PDB entry 3LOB | X-ray diffraction, 3.60 A resolution | chains C and R of the 7 polymer chains in the assembly

[Chain C]
Protein: Coat protein beta
Source organism: Flock house virus
Notes: EC 3.4.23.44
UniProtKB: P12870 (COAT_FHV); numbering as in UniProt (aligned over 1-363)
Chain sequence (363 residues; numbered 1 to 363; the number before each row is that of its first residue):
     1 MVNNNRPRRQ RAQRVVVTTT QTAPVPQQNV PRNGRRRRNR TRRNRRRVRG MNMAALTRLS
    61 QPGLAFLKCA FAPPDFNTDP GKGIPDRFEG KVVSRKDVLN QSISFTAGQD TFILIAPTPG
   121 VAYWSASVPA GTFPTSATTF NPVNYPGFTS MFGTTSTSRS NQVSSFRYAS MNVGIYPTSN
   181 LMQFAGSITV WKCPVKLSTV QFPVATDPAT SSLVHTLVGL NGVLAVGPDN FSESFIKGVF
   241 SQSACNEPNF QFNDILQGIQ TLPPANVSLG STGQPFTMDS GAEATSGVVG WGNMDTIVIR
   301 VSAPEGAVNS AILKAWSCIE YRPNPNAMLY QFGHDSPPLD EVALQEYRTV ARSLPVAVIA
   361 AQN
Not modelled in the structure: 1-54
Sequence notes: engineered mutation Asn161 (Asp in P12870), Asn221 (Asp in P12870), Asn249 (Asp in P12870), Gln251 (Glu in P12870), Gln257 (Glu in P12870)
Disulfides: Cys69-Cys318
Swiss-Prot annotation at these positions:
  - active site: Asp75
  - binding site (Ca(2+)): Gly273
  - site: Asn363 (Cleavage)
  - mutagenesis: Asn363 (N363A/D/T: Prevents maturation cleavage)
From the paper describing this entry:
  - mutagenesis - D249N/E251Q: unchanged stability
  - mutagenesis - D161N/D221N/E257Q: decreased stability

[Chain R]
Molecule: 8-nt RNA strand
Source organism: Spodoptera frugiperda
Sequence (8 nucleotides; each row starts with the number of its first residue; note: 1 number in that range is skipped by the numbering (no residue carries it; nothing is unmodelled there)):
     3 UUU
     7 AUCUX
Not modelled in the structure: 11
Modified / non-standard residues: P (2'-deoxy-N1,N2-propano guanosine monophosphate) at position 11

[How chain C and chain R interact]
Contacting residue pairs (7):
  Leu56(C) - U10(R)  phosphate contact
  Thr57(C) - C9(R)  sugar contact
  Gln61(C) - A7(R)  base contact
  Gln61(C) - U8(R)  base contact
  Leu64(C) - U8(R)  sugar contact
  Lys68(C) - C9(R)  salt bridge to the phosphate
  Phe76(C) - U8(R)  phosphate contact

[Overview]
The interface between chain C and chain R involves 6 residues on one side and 4 on the other; the contacts
include 1 salt bridge. Its one salt-bridged contact is Lys68(C)-C9(R). The paper reports that
D161N/D221N/E257Q of chain C reduce stability; D249N/E251Q of chain C leave stability unchanged.
Chain C is Coat protein beta (Flock house virus) and chain R is an 8-nt RNA strand (Spodoptera frugiperda);
the structure, Crystal Structure of Flock House Virus calcium mutant, was determined by X-ray diffraction.
